7BLZ - chains B and M of the 15 polymer chains in the assembly; structure by electron microscopy, 3.10 A resolution.

# Chain B
Protein: Photosystem I P700 chlorophyll a apoprotein A2
Organism: Cyanidioschyzon merolae (strain 10D)
Notes: EC 1.97.1.12
UniProt: Q85FY6 (PSAB_CYAM1); residues 2-732 here = UniProt positions 2-732
Amino-acid sequence (731 residues; each row starts with the number of its first residue):
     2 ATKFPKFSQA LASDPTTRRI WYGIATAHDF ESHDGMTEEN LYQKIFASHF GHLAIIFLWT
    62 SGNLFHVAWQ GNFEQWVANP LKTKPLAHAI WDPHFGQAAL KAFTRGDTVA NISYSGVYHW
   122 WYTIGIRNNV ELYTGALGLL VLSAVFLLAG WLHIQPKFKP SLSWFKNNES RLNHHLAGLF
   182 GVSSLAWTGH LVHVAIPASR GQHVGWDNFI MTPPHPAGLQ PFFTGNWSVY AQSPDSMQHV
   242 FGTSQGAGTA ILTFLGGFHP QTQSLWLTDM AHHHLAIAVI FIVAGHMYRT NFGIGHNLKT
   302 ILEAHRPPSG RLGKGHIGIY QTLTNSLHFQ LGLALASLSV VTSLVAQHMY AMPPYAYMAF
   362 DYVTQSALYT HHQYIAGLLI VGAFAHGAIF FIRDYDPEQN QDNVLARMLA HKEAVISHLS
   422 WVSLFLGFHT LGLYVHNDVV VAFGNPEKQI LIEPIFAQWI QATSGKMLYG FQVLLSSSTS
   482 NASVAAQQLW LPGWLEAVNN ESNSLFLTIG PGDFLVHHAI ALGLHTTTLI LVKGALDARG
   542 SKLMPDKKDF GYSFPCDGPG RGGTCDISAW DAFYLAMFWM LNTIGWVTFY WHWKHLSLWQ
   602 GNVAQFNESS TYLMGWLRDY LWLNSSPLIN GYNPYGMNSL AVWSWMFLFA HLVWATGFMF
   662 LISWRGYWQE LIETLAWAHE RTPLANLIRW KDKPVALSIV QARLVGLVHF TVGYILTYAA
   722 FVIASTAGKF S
Metal / ion sites: chlorophyll a Mg near Asp93 (its only coordinating residue here); Ca2+ site 1: Gly126, Glu132; Ca2+ site 2 near Gly206 (its only coordinating residue here); 4Fe-4S cluster Fe: Cys557, Cys566 (shared with 2 residues of chain A)
Small-molecule neighbours:
  - 1,2-diacyl-glycerol-3-sn-phosphate (3PH): Trp460, Tyr470, Gly471, Phe472
  - beta-carotene (BCR), molecule 1: Ala2, Thr3, Lys4, Phe5, Lys7, Gly52, Ala55, Ile56, Leu59, Leu148
  - beta-carotene (BCR), molecule 2: Phe5, Ile21, Ile25, Ile689
  - beta-carotene (BCR), molecule 3: Leu54, Ile57, Phe58, Trp60, Phe147, Gly179, Leu180, Val183, Ser184
  - beta-carotene (BCR), molecule 4: Phe58, Thr61, Leu65, Trp121, Trp122, Ile125, Ile127, Gly136, Leu140, Leu143, Trp207, Ile211
  - beta-carotene (BCR), molecule 5: Leu186, Leu220, Phe223, Phe224, Val280, Ile283, Val284, His287, Ile295
  - beta-carotene (BCR), molecule 6: Phe330, Gly333, Leu334, Ala337, Val341, Ile381, Ala384, Phe385, Gly388, Ala389, Phe391, Phe392, Leu406, Ala536
  - beta-carotene (BCR), molecule 7: Phe385, Phe392, Met409, Val416, Val533, Leu537
  - beta-carotene (BCR), molecule 8: Phe426, Leu427, His430, Thr431, Leu434, Ile453, Phe515, Leu516, His519
  - beta-carotene (BCR), molecule 9: Trp646, Met647, Phe650, Trp669, Leu672, Ile673, Leu676
  - beta-carotene (BCR), molecule 10: Pro684, Leu685, Ala686
  - chlorophyll a isomer (CL0): Leu618, Leu622, Trp623
  - chlorophyll a (CLA), molecule 1: Phe5, Pro6, Phe8, Gly24, Ile25, Ala28, His29, Phe31, His34, Lys45, Ser49, Gly52, His53, Ile56
  - chlorophyll a (CLA), molecule 2: Thr18, Trp22, Ile673, Leu676, Ala677, His680, Ile689, Arg690, Trp691, Lys692, Asp693, Pro695, Val696, Leu698
  - chlorophyll a (CLA), molecule 3: Trp22, Phe650, Leu653, Val654, Thr657, Phe661, Leu698, Val706, Val709, His710, Val713
  - chlorophyll a (CLA), molecule 4: Ile25, Ala26, Thr27, Ala28, His29, Asp30, His329, Leu332, Leu336, Leu379, Leu380, Val382, Gly383, Ala386, His387, Ile390, Arg394, Tyr553, Trp571, Phe574, Val709, Val713, Leu717
  - chlorophyll a (CLA), molecule 5: His29, Phe31, Glu32, Leu42, Tyr43, Ile46, Ser49, His50, His53, Leu54, Ile57, Phe166, Arg172, His176, Leu180, Phe181, Leu328, His329, Gln331, Leu332, Ala335, Leu336, Leu339
  - chlorophyll a (CLA), molecule 6: His29, His53, Ile56, Ile57, Trp60, Leu339, Leu379, Leu380
  - chlorophyll a (CLA), molecule 7: Phe47, Phe51, Leu143, Val146, Phe147, Leu149, Ala150, Leu153, His154, Lys158, Phe159, Pro161, Trp165
  - chlorophyll a (CLA), molecule 8: Phe47, His50, Phe51, Leu54, Trp121, Trp165, Phe166, Asn168, Ser171, Arg172, His175, His176, Gly179, Leu180, Phe181, Val342, Tyr356
  - chlorophyll a (CLA), molecule 9: Ile56, Trp60, Asn64, His67, Val68, Ala88, His89, Asn112, Ile113, Ser114, Tyr115, Ser116, Val118, Val643, Trp644, Met647
  - chlorophyll a (CLA), molecule 10: Ile56, Leu59, Trp60, Ser62, Gly63, Phe66, His67, Trp70, Gln71, His89, Ala90, Trp92, Leu141
  - chlorophyll a (CLA), molecule 11: Trp60, Asn64, Tyr115, Ser116, Ala368, Leu369, Thr371, His372, Tyr375, Ile376, Leu379, Trp644, Met647, Ile716, Leu717, Tyr719, Ala720, Val723, Ile724
  - chlorophyll a (CLA), molecule 12: Trp60, Thr61, Asn64, Ser116, Gly117, Val118, Trp121, Val183, Ser184, Ala187, Leu339, Val342, Thr343, Val346, Met350, Tyr356, Met359, Leu369, His372, His373, Ile376, Leu380
  - chlorophyll a (CLA), molecule 13: His89, Ala90, Ile91, Trp92, Asp93, His95, Phe96, Phe104, Asn112, Ala642, Val643, Trp646
  - chlorophyll a (CLA), molecule 14: Trp121, Thr124, Ile125, Leu180, Phe181, Ser184, Ser185, Trp188, Leu192, Leu266, Leu268, Met271, His274, His275, Ile278, Phe282, Val342, Leu345, Val346, His349, Met350, Pro355, Tyr356
  - chlorophyll a (CLA), molecule 15: Ile125, Gly126, Ile127, Glu132, Thr135, Gly136, Gly139, Leu140, Leu143, Val146, Ser184, Ala187, Trp188, Gly190, His191, Val195, Val205, Gly206, Trp207, Phe210
  - chlorophyll a (CLA), molecule 16: Trp165, Asn168, Ser171, His175, Thr291, Asn292, Phe293
  - chlorophyll a (CLA), molecule 17: Asn169, Arg172, Leu173, His176, Leu177, Phe181, Ile278, Ile281, Phe282, Leu299, Leu303, Tyr321, Leu324, Thr325, Leu334, Ala335, Ser338, Leu339, Val342
  - chlorophyll a (CLA), molecule 18: Leu173, Leu177, Phe181, Ile281, Phe282, Ala285, Met288, Tyr289, Leu299, Ile302
  - chlorophyll a (CLA), molecule 19: Asn174, His175, Ala178, Gly179, Val183, Leu186, Ile283, Gly286, His287, Tyr289, Thr291, Phe293, Ile295, Gly296
  - chlorophyll a (CLA), molecule 20: Leu186, Ala187, Thr189, Gly190, Val193, His194, Phe210, Ile211, Met212, Thr213, Pro214, Pro215, His216, Gly219, Leu220, Phe223, Phe224, Tyr231, Ile252, Leu253, Leu276
  - chlorophyll a (CLA), molecule 21: Phe223, Trp228, Ser229, Tyr231, Ala232, Leu253, Phe255, His273, Leu276, Ala277, Val280, Ile281, Leu490, Trp491
  - chlorophyll a (CLA), molecule 22: Thr254, Phe255, Gly257, Leu266, Asp270, Met271, His273, His274, Ala277, Ile278, Ile281, His349, Met353, Trp491, Trp495
  - chlorophyll a (CLA), molecule 23: Val284, Ala285, His287, Met288, Arg290, Ile295, Gly296, His297
  - chlorophyll a (CLA), molecule 24: Met288, His297, Thr301, Ile302, Ala305, His306
  - chlorophyll a (CLA), molecule 25: Ile302, Leu303, His306, Leu313, His317, Ile320, Leu324, Phe330, Val405, Leu406, Met409
  - chlorophyll a (CLA), molecule 26: Ala305, His306, Arg307, Pro308, Pro309, Ser310, Arg312, Leu313
  - chlorophyll a (CLA), molecule 27: Arg312, Arg408, Ala411, His412, Ala415, His419, Trp422
  - chlorophyll a (CLA), molecule 28: Arg312, Leu313, Gly314, Val405, Arg408, Met409, His412, Ala415, Val416, His419
  - chlorophyll a (CLA), molecule 29: Leu334, Ala337, Ser338, Val341, Val342, Leu345, Gln348, His349, Tyr351, Ala352, Met353, Leu506, Phe507
  - chlorophyll a (CLA), molecule 30: Val341, Ser344, Leu345, Gln348, Gln374, Ile381, Phe385, Leu525, Thr528, Thr529, Leu532, Met581, Thr584, Ile585
  - chlorophyll a (CLA), molecule 31: Gln348, Tyr351, Tyr370, Phe457, Ala458, Trp460, Ile461, Gln462, Val474, Leu475, Phe507, Leu508, Ile510, His518, Ile521, Leu525, Val588, Tyr591, Trp592, Lys595, His596
  - chlorophyll a (CLA), molecule 32: Val416, His419, Leu420, Val423, Ala522, Leu525, His526, Thr529
  - chlorophyll a (CLA), molecule 33: Ser418, Ser421, Trp422, Leu425, Phe429
  - chlorophyll a (CLA), molecule 34: Ser421, Ser424, Leu425, Gly428, Phe429, Leu432, Leu523, Thr527, Leu530, Ile531, Leu576, Phe579, Trp580
  - chlorophyll a (CLA), molecule 35: Trp422, Val423, Phe426, Leu427, Ile453, Glu454, Pro455, Ile456, Phe457, Ala458, Ile510, Asp514, Phe515, His518, His519, Ala522, His526
  - chlorophyll a (CLA), molecule 36: Trp422, Leu425, Phe426, Phe429, His430
  - chlorophyll a (CLA), molecule 37: His430, Gly433, Leu434, Val436, His437, Val440, Val441, Phe444, Lys449, Ile451
  - chlorophyll a (CLA), molecule 38: Thr431, Leu432, Tyr435, Val517, Ala520, Leu523, Asn583, Trp587, Phe590, Leu614, Trp617, Leu618, Leu622, Ser626, Ile630, Phe648, His652, Trp655, Phe711, Tyr715, Thr718, Tyr719, Phe722
  - chlorophyll a (CLA), molecule 39: Leu432, Val436, Asp439, Val440, Leu523, Phe579, Trp580, Asn583, Trp587, Leu614, Leu618, Trp655, Phe711, Tyr715
  - chlorophyll a (CLA), molecule 40: Ile456, Phe457, Trp460, Phe472
  - chlorophyll a (CLA), molecule 41: Trp460, Ile461, Thr464, Ser465, Leu475, Leu476, Ala483, Trp491, Trp495, Phe507
  - chlorophyll a (CLA), molecule 42: Leu475, Asn482, Ala483, Ala486, Ala487, Gln489, Leu490, Trp491
  - chlorophyll a (CLA), molecule 43: Trp646, Leu649, Phe650, His652, Leu653, Trp655, Ala656, Phe659
  - chlorophyll a (CLA), molecule 44: Leu653, Ala656, Thr657, Phe659, Met660, Ile663, Ser664, Tyr668, Trp669, Leu672
  - chlorophyll a (CLA), molecule 45: Leu676, Ala679, His680, Thr683, Ala686, Ile689
  - chlorophyll a (CLA), molecule 46: Trp678, Ala679, Arg682, Thr683, Pro684
  - chlorophyll a (CLA), molecule 47: Thr683, Pro684, Leu685, Ala686
  - phosphatidylglycerol (PGT; (1S)-2-{[{[(2R)-2,3-dihydroxypropyl]oxy}(hydroxy)phosphoryl]oxy}-1-[(palmitoyloxy)methyl]ethyl stearate): Pro308, Pro309, Ser310, Arg312
  - phylloquinone (PQN): Ile21, Trp22, Ile25, Met660, Phe661, Ser664, Trp665, Arg666, Trp669, Ile673, Ala697, Leu698, Ala703
  - (3R)-beta,beta-caroten-3-ol (RRX): Leu432, Gly433, Val436
  - 4Fe-4S cluster (SF4): Cys557, Gly559, Pro560, Thr565, Cys566, Trp665, Ile700, Arg704
Swiss-Prot annotation at these positions:
  - binding site ([4Fe-4S] cluster): Cys557, Cys566
  - binding site (chlorophyll a): His652, Met660, Tyr668
  - binding site (phylloquinone): Trp669

# Chain M
Protein: Photosystem I reaction center subunit XII
Organism: Cyanidioschyzon merolae (strain 10D)
UniProt: Q85G73 (Q85G73_CYAM1); residue numbers follow UniProt; this construct covers 2-28
Amino-acid sequence (27 residues; numbered 2 to 28; the number before each row is that of its first residue):
     2 ITDNQVFVAL IMALVCGYLA VKLAKQL
Small-molecule neighbours:
  - beta-carotene (BCR): Ala21, Ala25, Leu28
  - chlorophyll a (CLA), molecule 1: Val7, Ala10, Leu11, Ala14
  - chlorophyll a (CLA), molecule 2: Val22, Ala25, Lys26, Leu28

# Interface between chain B and chain M
Contacting residue pairs - 27 pairs, chain B then chain M:
  Lys45(B) - Leu28(M)
  Ala48(B) - Leu28(M)  hydrophobic
  Gly52(B) - Leu24(M)
  Phe66(B) - Val7(M)  hydrophobic
  Phe66(B) - Ala10(M)  hydrophobic
  Ala69(B) - Ile2(M)
  Trp70(B) - Ile2(M)  hydrophobic
  Trp70(B) - Val7(M)
  Asn130(B) - Ile2(M)
  Tyr134(B) - Ile2(M)  hydrophobic
  Tyr134(B) - Gln6(M)  hydrogen bond (side chain-backbone)
  Tyr134(B) - Val9(M)
  Leu138(B) - Met13(M)  hydrophobic
  Leu141(B) - Met13(M)  hydrophobic
  Leu141(B) - Cys17(M)  hydrogen bond (backbone-side chain)
  Ala145(B) - Cys17(M)  hydrophobic
  Ala145(B) - Leu20(M)
  Leu148(B) - Cys17(M)
  Leu148(B) - Ala21(M)  hydrophobic
  Leu148(B) - Leu24(M)  hydrophobic
  Gly151(B) - Leu24(M)
  Trp152(B) - Lys23(M)
  Trp152(B) - Leu24(M)
  Trp152(B) - Gln27(M)
  Ile155(B) - Gln27(M)
  Ile155(B) - Leu28(M)  hydrophobic
  Gln156(B) - Gln27(M)  hydrogen bond
Interface residues without a listed pair, chain B (20 interface residues in all): Leu59, Val131, Val142, Leu149
Interface residues without a listed pair, chain M (14 interface residues in all): Ala14

# Summary
Chain B and chain M form an interface of 20 and 14 residues respectively, with 3 hydrogen bonds. Among the
polar pairs are Tyr134(B)-Gln6(M), Leu141(B)-Cys17(M) and Gln156(B)-Gln27(M). 2 chlorophyll a molecules and
one beta-carotene molecule are bound between chain B and chain M.
Chain B is Photosystem I P700 chlorophyll a apoprotein A2 and chain M is Photosystem I reaction center subunit
XII, both from Cyanidioschyzon merolae (strain 10D); the structure, Red alga C.merolae Photosystem I, was
determined by electron microscopy.
